6M0V - chains B and A of the 4 polymer chains in the assembly; structure by X-ray diffraction, 3.00 A resolution.

Chain B:
Molecule: 71-nt RNA strand
Sequence (71 nucleotides; row label = number of the first residue in the row; numbering starts at 0):
     0 GGUGCUAAGA UUAAUCAGGA UGUUUUUGUA CUCGAAAGAA GCUACAAAGA UAAGGCUUCA
    60 UGCCGAAAUC A
Ion coordination: barium ion site 1 near U2 (its only coordinating residue here); barium ion site 2 near G40 (its only coordinating residue here); barium ion site 3: U50, G53

Chain A:
Name: CRISPR-associated endonuclease Cas9 1
Organism: Streptococcus thermophilus LMD-9
Notes: EC 3.1.-.-
UniProtKB: Q03LF7 (CAS9A_STRTD); residue numbers follow UniProt; this construct covers 2-1121
Amino-acid sequence (1122 residues; numbered 0 to 1121; the number before each row is that of its first residue; numbering starts at 0):
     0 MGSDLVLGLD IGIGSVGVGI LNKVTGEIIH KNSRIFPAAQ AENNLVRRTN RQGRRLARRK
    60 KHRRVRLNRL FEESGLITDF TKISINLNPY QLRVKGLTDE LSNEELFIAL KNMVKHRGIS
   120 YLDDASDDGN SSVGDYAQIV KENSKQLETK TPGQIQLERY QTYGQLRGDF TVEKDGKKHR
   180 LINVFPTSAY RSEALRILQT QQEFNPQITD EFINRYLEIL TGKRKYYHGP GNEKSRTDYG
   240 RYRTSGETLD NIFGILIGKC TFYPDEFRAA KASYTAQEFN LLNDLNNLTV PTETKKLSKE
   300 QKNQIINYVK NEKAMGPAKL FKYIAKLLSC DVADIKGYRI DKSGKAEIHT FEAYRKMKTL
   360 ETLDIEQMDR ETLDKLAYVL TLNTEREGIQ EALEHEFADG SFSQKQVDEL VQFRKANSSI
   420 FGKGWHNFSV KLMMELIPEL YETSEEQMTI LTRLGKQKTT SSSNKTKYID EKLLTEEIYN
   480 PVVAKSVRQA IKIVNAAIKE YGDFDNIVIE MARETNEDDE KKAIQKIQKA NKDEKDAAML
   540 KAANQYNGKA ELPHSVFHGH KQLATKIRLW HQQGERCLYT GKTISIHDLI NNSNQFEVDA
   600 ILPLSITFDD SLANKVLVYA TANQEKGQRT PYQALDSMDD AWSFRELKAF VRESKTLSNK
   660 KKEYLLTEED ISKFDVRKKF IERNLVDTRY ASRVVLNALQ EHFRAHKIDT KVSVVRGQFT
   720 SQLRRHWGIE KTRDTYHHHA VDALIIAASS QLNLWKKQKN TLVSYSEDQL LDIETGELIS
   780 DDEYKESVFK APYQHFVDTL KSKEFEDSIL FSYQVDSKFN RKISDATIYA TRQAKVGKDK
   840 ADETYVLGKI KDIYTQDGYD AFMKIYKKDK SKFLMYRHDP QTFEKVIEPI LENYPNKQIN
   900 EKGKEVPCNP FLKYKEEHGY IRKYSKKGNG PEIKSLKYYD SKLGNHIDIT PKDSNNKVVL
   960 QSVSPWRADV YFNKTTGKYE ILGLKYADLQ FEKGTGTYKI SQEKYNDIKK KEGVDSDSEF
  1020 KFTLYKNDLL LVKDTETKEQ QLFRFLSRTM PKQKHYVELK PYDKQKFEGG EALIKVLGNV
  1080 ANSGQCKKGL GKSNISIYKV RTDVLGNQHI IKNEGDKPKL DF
Not modelled in the structure: 121-148, 328-329, 455-466, 676-679, 754-791, 897-904
Construct notes: initiating methionine (0); expression tag (1); engineered mutation Ala599 (His in Q03LF7)
Ion coordination: barium ion site 1: Gly421 (shared with 1 residue of chain C); barium ion site 2 near Thr514 (its only coordinating residue here); Mg2+: Asp598, Asn622 (shared with 2 residues of chain C); barium ion site 3 near Asp824 (its only coordinating residue here); barium ion site 4 near Lys848 (its only coordinating residue here)

Chain B / chain A interface:
Pairs across the interface - 267 pairs, chain B then chain A:
  G1(B) - Arg512(A)  salt bridge to the phosphate
  G1(B) - Gln699(A)  hydrogen bond to the sugar
  G1(B) - Arg715(A)  salt bridge to the phosphate
  U2(B) - Arg512(A)  salt bridge to the phosphate
  U2(B) - Arg692(A)  salt bridge to the phosphate
  U2(B) - Asn696(A)  hydrogen bond to the phosphate
  U2(B) - Gln699(A)  sugar contact
  G3(B) - Thr260(A)  phosphate contact
  G3(B) - Glu445(A)  hydrogen bond to the base
  G3(B) - Gln446(A)  hydrogen bond to the sugar
  G3(B) - Met447(A)  base contact
  G3(B) - Arg692(A)  salt bridge to the phosphate
  C4(B) - Thr260(A)  hydrogen bond to the phosphate
  C4(B) - Phe278(A)  sugar contact
  C4(B) - Asn279(A)  sugar contact
  C4(B) - His425(A)  phosphate contact
  C4(B) - Asn426(A)  hydrogen bond to the phosphate
  C4(B) - Phe427(A)  sugar contact
  C4(B) - Gln446(A)  hydrogen bond to the sugar
  U5(B) - Asn279(A)  sugar contact
  U5(B) - Arg338(A)  hydrogen bond to the sugar
  U5(B) - His348(A)  sugar contact
  U5(B) - His425(A)  salt bridge to the phosphate
  U5(B) - Asn426(A)  hydrogen bond to the phosphate
  A6(B) - Lys270(A)  phosphate contact
  A6(B) - Arg338(A)  sugar contact
  A6(B) - Glu346(A)  sugar contact
  A7(B) - Lys341(A)  hydrogen bond to the base
  A7(B) - Lys531(A)  phosphate contact
  G8(B) - Gln527(A)  base contact
  G8(B) - Asn530(A)  sugar contact
  G8(B) - Lys531(A)  sugar contact
  G8(B) - Lys534(A)  salt bridge to the phosphate
  A9(B) - Lys534(A)  phosphate contact
  A9(B) - Arg567(A)  salt bridge to the phosphate
  U10(B) - Ser610(A)  phosphate contact
  U10(B) - Leu611(A)  hydrogen bond to the phosphate
  U10(B) - Glu681(A)  hydrogen bond to the sugar
  U10(B) - Val685(A)  sugar contact
  U11(B) - Phe607(A)  phosphate contact
  U11(B) - Asp608(A)  phosphate contact
  U11(B) - Asp609(A)  hydrogen bond to the phosphate
  U11(B) - Ser610(A)  hydrogen bond to the phosphate
  U11(B) - Glu681(A)  phosphate contact
  U11(B) - Arg682(A)  phosphate contact
  U11(B) - Val685(A)  sugar contact
  U11(B) - Asp686(A)  sugar contact
  A12(B) - Tyr478(A)  hydrogen bond to the sugar
  A12(B) - Asn479(A)  hydrogen bond to the sugar
  A12(B) - Arg682(A)  phosphate contact
  A13(B) - Asn43(A)  hydrogen bond to the phosphate
  A13(B) - Arg47(A)  salt bridge to the phosphate
  A13(B) - Tyr478(A)  sugar contact
  A13(B) - Pro480(A)  sugar contact
  U14(B) - Asn43(A)  hydrogen bond to the phosphate
  U14(B) - Arg46(A)  salt bridge to the phosphate
  U14(B) - Arg47(A)  salt bridge to the phosphate
  U14(B) - Arg50(A)  salt bridge to the phosphate
  U14(B) - Tyr238(A)  phosphate contact
  U14(B) - Phe252(A)  base contact
  C15(B) - Arg47(A)  phosphate contact
  C15(B) - Arg50(A)  salt bridge to the phosphate
  C15(B) - Gln51(A)  hydrogen bond to the phosphate
  C15(B) - Arg54(A)  salt bridge to the phosphate
  C15(B) - Lys224(A)  sugar contact
  C15(B) - Tyr225(A)  hydrogen bond to the sugar
  C15(B) - Gly228(A)  phosphate contact
  C15(B) - Pro229(A)  phosphate contact
  C15(B) - Tyr238(A)  phosphate contact
  C15(B) - Ile251(A)  sugar contact
  A16(B) - Arg54(A)  salt bridge to the phosphate
  A16(B) - Arg58(A)  salt bridge to the phosphate
  A16(B) - Lys222(A)  hydrogen bond to the sugar
  A16(B) - Arg223(A)  hydrogen bond to the sugar
  A16(B) - Lys224(A)  sugar contact
  A16(B) - Tyr225(A)  sugar contact
  A16(B) - Gly228(A)  phosphate contact
  A16(B) - Pro229(A)  phosphate contact
  G17(B) - Leu55(A)  base contact
  G17(B) - Arg58(A)  salt bridge to the phosphate
  G17(B) - Arg116(A)  hydrogen bond to the phosphate
  G17(B) - Lys222(A)  phosphate contact
  G17(B) - Arg223(A)  phosphate contact
  G18(B) - Leu55(A)  phosphate contact
  G18(B) - Arg62(A)  salt bridge to the phosphate
  G18(B) - Arg116(A)  salt bridge to the phosphate
  G18(B) - Gly117(A)  sugar contact
  G18(B) - Ile118(A)  sugar contact
  G18(B) - Val183(A)  sugar contact
  A19(B) - Lys59(A)  salt bridge to the phosphate
  A19(B) - His115(A)  phosphate contact
  A19(B) - Arg116(A)  phosphate contact
  A19(B) - Gly117(A)  hydrogen bond to the phosphate
  A19(B) - Gly167(A)  sugar contact
  A19(B) - Ile181(A)  sugar contact
  A19(B) - Asn182(A)  sugar contact
  A19(B) - Val183(A)  sugar contact
  U20(B) - Arg166(A)  salt bridge to the phosphate
  U20(B) - Gly167(A)  hydrogen bond to the phosphate
  U20(B) - Asn182(A)  hydrogen bond to the phosphate
  U22(B) - Ile827(A)  hydrogen bond to the sugar
  U22(B) - Lys848(A)  salt bridge to the phosphate
  U23(B) - Ile827(A)  sugar contact
  U23(B) - Ala829(A)  phosphate contact
  U23(B) - Lys848(A)  salt bridge to the phosphate
  U23(B) - Val957(A)  sugar contact
  U24(B) - Ala829(A)  phosphate contact
  U24(B) - Arg831(A)  salt bridge to the phosphate
  U24(B) - Pro950(A)  sugar contact
  U24(B) - Asp952(A)  sugar contact
  U24(B) - Ser953(A)  hydrogen bond to the phosphate
  U24(B) - Asn954(A)  phosphate contact
  U24(B) - Val957(A)  sugar contact
  U25(B) - Asp952(A)  sugar contact
  U25(B) - Asn954(A)  hydrogen bond to the phosphate
  U26(B) - Asn85(A)  hydrogen bond to the sugar
  G27(B) - Asn85(A)  hydrogen bond to the sugar
  A29(B) - Asn928(A)  phosphate contact
  C30(B) - Lys922(A)  hydrogen bond to the base
  C30(B) - Tyr923(A)  hydrogen bond to the sugar
  C30(B) - Ser924(A)  phosphate contact
  C30(B) - Asn928(A)  sugar contact
  C30(B) - Gly929(A)  sugar contact
  C30(B) - Pro930(A)  sugar contact
  U31(B) - Gln880(A)  hydrogen bond to the sugar
  U31(B) - Tyr923(A)  sugar contact
  U31(B) - Ser924(A)  phosphate contact
  U31(B) - Lys925(A)  hydrogen bond to the phosphate
  C32(B) - Lys925(A)  salt bridge to the phosphate
  G40(B) - His877(A)  phosphate contact
  C41(B) - Arg831(A)  salt bridge to the phosphate
  C41(B) - Leu873(A)  phosphate contact
  C41(B) - Met874(A)  sugar contact
  C41(B) - His877(A)  sugar contact
  C41(B) - Asp878(A)  sugar contact
  C41(B) - Lys922(A)  hydrogen bond to the base
  C41(B) - Lys936(A)  salt bridge to the phosphate
  U42(B) - Lys922(A)  base contact
  U42(B) - Pro930(A)  base contact
  U42(B) - Glu931(A)  hydrogen bond to the sugar
  U42(B) - Ile932(A)  sugar contact
  U42(B) - Lys933(A)  phosphate contact
  U42(B) - Ser934(A)  sugar contact
  U42(B) - Leu935(A)  phosphate contact
  U42(B) - Lys936(A)  hydrogen bond to the phosphate
  A43(B) - Pro930(A)  sugar contact
  A43(B) - Glu931(A)  sugar contact
  A43(B) - Lys933(A)  hydrogen bond to the phosphate
  A43(B) - Ser934(A)  hydrogen bond to the phosphate
  C44(B) - Tyr159(A)  sugar contact
  C44(B) - Gly163(A)  hydrogen bond to the sugar
  C44(B) - Gln164(A)  phosphate contact
  C44(B) - Lys933(A)  salt bridge to the phosphate
  A45(B) - Tyr89(A)  phosphate contact
  A45(B) - Tyr159(A)  hydrogen bond to the sugar
  A45(B) - Gln164(A)  phosphate contact
  A45(B) - Leu165(A)  hydrogen bond to the phosphate
  A45(B) - Arg166(A)  hydrogen bond to the phosphate
  A46(B) - Ile84(A)  hydrogen bond to the sugar
  A46(B) - Pro88(A)  sugar contact
  A46(B) - Tyr89(A)  hydrogen bond to the phosphate
  A46(B) - Asn111(A)  phosphate contact
  A46(B) - Arg166(A)  salt bridge to the phosphate
  A47(B) - Ile84(A)  sugar contact
  A47(B) - Lys110(A)  phosphate contact
  A47(B) - Lys114(A)  salt bridge to the phosphate
  G48(B) - Arg63(A)  salt bridge to the phosphate
  G48(B) - Lys110(A)  salt bridge to the phosphate
  G48(B) - Lys114(A)  salt bridge to the phosphate
  G48(B) - Pro950(A)  base contact
  A49(B) - Lys60(A)  salt bridge to the phosphate
  A49(B) - Arg63(A)  salt bridge to the phosphate
  A49(B) - Ile827(A)  base contact
  U50(B) - Lys60(A)  salt bridge to the phosphate
  A51(B) - Arg53(A)  phosphate contact
  A51(B) - Asn819(A)  hydrogen bond to the base
  A51(B) - Arg820(A)  hydrogen bond to the base
  A51(B) - Lys821(A)  base contact
  A51(B) - Ile822(A)  hydrogen bond to the base
  A51(B) - Leu959(A)  sugar contact
  A52(B) - Asn819(A)  hydrogen bond to the base
  A52(B) - Ile822(A)  sugar contact
  A52(B) - Ile946(A)  sugar contact
  A52(B) - Ile948(A)  sugar contact
  A52(B) - Tyr985(A)  base contact
  A52(B) - Ala986(A)  base contact
  A52(B) - Leu988(A)  base contact
  A52(B) - Gln989(A)  sugar contact
  A52(B) - Phe990(A)  base contact
  A52(B) - Tyr997(A)  hydrogen bond to the base
  G53(B) - Gln989(A)  sugar contact
  G53(B) - Phe990(A)  hydrogen bond to the sugar
  G54(B) - Phe990(A)  sugar contact
  G54(B) - Glu991(A)  phosphate contact
  G54(B) - Lys992(A)  phosphate contact
  G54(B) - Gly995(A)  sugar contact
  C55(B) - Lys992(A)  phosphate contact
  U57(B) - Lys233(A)  hydrogen bond to the phosphate
  U57(B) - Ser234(A)  hydrogen bond to the base
  C58(B) - Arg68(A)  hydrogen bond to the base
  C58(B) - Lys233(A)  salt bridge to the phosphate
  A59(B) - His61(A)  hydrogen bond to the sugar
  A59(B) - Arg65(A)  sugar contact
  A59(B) - Arg68(A)  base contact
  A59(B) - Asn231(A)  phosphate contact
  U60(B) - Arg65(A)  sugar contact
  U60(B) - Lys222(A)  base contact
  U60(B) - Arg223(A)  base contact
  U60(B) - Gly230(A)  base contact
  U60(B) - Asn231(A)  hydrogen bond to the phosphate
  U60(B) - Arg240(A)  hydrogen bond to the base
  U60(B) - Tyr241(A)  hydrogen bond to the base
  G61(B) - Arg58(A)  salt bridge to the phosphate
  G61(B) - His61(A)  phosphate contact
  G61(B) - Arg223(A)  salt bridge to the phosphate
  G61(B) - Asn231(A)  hydrogen bond to the sugar
  G61(B) - Ser234(A)  hydrogen bond to the sugar
  C62(B) - Arg57(A)  salt bridge to the phosphate
  C62(B) - Arg58(A)  salt bridge to the phosphate
  C62(B) - Arg223(A)  salt bridge to the phosphate
  C62(B) - Pro229(A)  phosphate contact
  C62(B) - Gly230(A)  hydrogen bond to the phosphate
  C62(B) - Ser234(A)  sugar contact
  C62(B) - Thr236(A)  hydrogen bond to the phosphate
  C63(B) - Arg54(A)  salt bridge to the phosphate
  C63(B) - Arg57(A)  salt bridge to the phosphate
  C63(B) - Pro229(A)  phosphate contact
  C63(B) - Thr236(A)  hydrogen bond to the phosphate
  C63(B) - Tyr238(A)  phosphate contact
  G64(B) - Arg46(A)  salt bridge to the phosphate
  G64(B) - Arg50(A)  phosphate contact
  G64(B) - Arg53(A)  salt bridge to the phosphate
  G64(B) - Tyr238(A)  hydrogen bond to the phosphate
  G64(B) - Asn819(A)  hydrogen bond to the sugar
  A65(B) - Val45(A)  sugar contact
  A65(B) - Arg46(A)  salt bridge to the phosphate
  A65(B) - Asn49(A)  hydrogen bond to the base
  A65(B) - Arg53(A)  salt bridge to the phosphate
  A65(B) - Asn819(A)  sugar contact
  A65(B) - Arg820(A)  sugar contact
  A65(B) - Lys821(A)  hydrogen bond to the sugar
  A66(B) - Gln39(A)  phosphate contact
  A66(B) - Ala40(A)  phosphate contact
  A66(B) - Asn42(A)  sugar contact
  A66(B) - Asn43(A)  sugar contact
  A66(B) - Arg46(A)  sugar contact
  A66(B) - Pro480(A)  sugar contact
  A66(B) - Lys817(A)  salt bridge to the phosphate
  A66(B) - Asn819(A)  phosphate contact
  A66(B) - Arg820(A)  salt bridge to the phosphate
  A67(B) - Gln39(A)  phosphate contact
  A67(B) - Ala40(A)  hydrogen bond to the phosphate
  A67(B) - Lys484(A)  salt bridge to the phosphate
  A67(B) - Arg487(A)  hydrogen bond to the phosphate
  A67(B) - Lys817(A)  base contact
  A67(B) - Arg820(A)  salt bridge to the phosphate
  U68(B) - Lys484(A)  phosphate contact
  U68(B) - Arg487(A)  salt bridge to the phosphate
  U68(B) - Lys817(A)  base contact
  C69(B) - Lys471(A)  phosphate contact
  C69(B) - Lys491(A)  salt bridge to the phosphate
  C69(B) - Gln813(A)  hydrogen bond to the sugar
  C69(B) - Val814(A)  base contact
  C69(B) - Asp815(A)  hydrogen bond to the base
  C69(B) - Ser816(A)  hydrogen bond to the base
  C69(B) - Lys817(A)  base contact
  C69(B) - Arg820(A)  base contact
Interface residues without a listed pair, chain B (60 interface residues in all): G0
Interface residues without a listed pair, chain A (160 interface residues in all): Leu44, Ser119, Gly221, Tyr226, Asn282, Leu450, Thr514, Gln623, Leu695, Val713, Thr826, Tyr828, Asp947, Gly993

In short:
The interface between chain B and chain A involves 60 residues on one side and 160 on the other; the contacts
include 73 hydrogen bonds and 54 salt bridges. Among the polar pairs are G3(B)-Glu445(A), A7(B)-Lys341(A) and
C30(B)-Lys922(A).
Here chain B is a 71-nt RNA strand and chain A is CRISPR-associated endonuclease Cas9 1 (Streptococcus
thermophilus LMD-9). Entry 6M0V (Crsytal structure of streptococcus thermophilus Cas9 in complex with the GGAA
PAM) was determined by X-ray diffraction (same publication as 6M0W and 6M0X).
